9ILP - chains A and C of the 24 polymer chains in the assembly; structure by electron microscopy, 3.40 A resolution.

# Chain A (and C)
Protein: Portal protein pb7
From: Escherichia phage T5
Notes: chain C of this document is another copy of the same molecule, construct and numbering; everything in this record applies to it too
Reference sequence: Q6QGD5 (PORTL_BPT5); residues 1-403 here = UniProt positions 1-403
Chain sequence (403 residues; each row starts with the number of its first residue):
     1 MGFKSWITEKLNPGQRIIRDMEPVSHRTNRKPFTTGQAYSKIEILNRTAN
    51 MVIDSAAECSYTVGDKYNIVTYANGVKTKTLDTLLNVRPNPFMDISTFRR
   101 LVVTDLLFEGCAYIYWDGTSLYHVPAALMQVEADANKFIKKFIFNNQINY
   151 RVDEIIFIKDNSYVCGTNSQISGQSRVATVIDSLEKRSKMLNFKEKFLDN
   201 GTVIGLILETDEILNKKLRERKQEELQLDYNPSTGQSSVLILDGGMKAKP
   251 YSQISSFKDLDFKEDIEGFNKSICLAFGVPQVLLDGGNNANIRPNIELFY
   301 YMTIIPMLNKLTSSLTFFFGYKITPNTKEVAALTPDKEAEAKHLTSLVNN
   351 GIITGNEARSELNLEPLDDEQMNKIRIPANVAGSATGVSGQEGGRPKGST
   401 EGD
Unresolved in the structure: 1-10, 378-403

# How chain A and chain C interact
Pairs across the interface (7):
  Phe-193(A) / Pro-232(C)  hydrophobic
  Lys-196(A) / Pro-232(C)
  Lys-196(A) / Ser-233(C)  hydrogen bond (side chain-backbone)
  Asn-200(A) / Pro-232(C)
  Asn-200(A) / Gly-235(C)  hydrogen bond (side chain-backbone)
  Asn-200(A) / Ser-238(C)
  Thr-202(A) / Ser-238(C)
Also at the interface, not in a pair above, chain A (5 interface residues in all): Phe-197
Also at the interface, not in a pair above, chain C (6 interface residues in all): Asn-231, Gln-236

# Summary
The interface between chain A and chain C involves 5 residues on one side and 6 on the other; the contacts
include 2 hydrogen bonds. Polar pairs include Lys-196(A)/Ser-233(C) and Asn-200(A)/Gly-235(C).
Both chains are Portal protein pb7 (Escherichia phage T5). Entry 9ILP (Structure of the bacteriophage T5
portal complex) was determined by electron microscopy together with 8ZVI, 9IMV and 9IOZ from the same study.
